PDB entry 7N2Y | X-ray diffraction, 2.08 A resolution | chain A

== Chain A ==
Molecule: Apo-(GRAND CoilSerL16CL23C)3
Sequence (36 residues; row label = number of the first residue in the row):
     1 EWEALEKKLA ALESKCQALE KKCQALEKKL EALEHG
Bound ions: Zn2+: E3, E31, E34, H35

== Summary ==
E3, E31, E34 and H35 form the Zn2+ site.
Chain A is Apo-(GRAND CoilSerL16CL23C)3; the structure, Crystal Structure of a de Novo Three-stranded Coiled
Coil Peptide Containing a dual Tris-thiolate Binding Site ..., was determined by X-ray diffraction, deposited
together with 7N2Z.
